4OD5 - chain A; structure by X-ray diffraction, 3.56 A resolution.

[Chain A]
Molecule: 4-hydroxybenzoate octaprenyltransferase
From: Aeropyrum pernix
Notes: EC 2.5.1.-
Reference sequence: Q9YBM8 (Q9YBM8_AERPE); residues 1-284 here = UniProt positions 1-284
Amino-acid sequence (303 residues; numbered -18 to 284; the number before each row is that of its first residue; numbers below 1 keep their minus sign (Met-18 is residue -18)):
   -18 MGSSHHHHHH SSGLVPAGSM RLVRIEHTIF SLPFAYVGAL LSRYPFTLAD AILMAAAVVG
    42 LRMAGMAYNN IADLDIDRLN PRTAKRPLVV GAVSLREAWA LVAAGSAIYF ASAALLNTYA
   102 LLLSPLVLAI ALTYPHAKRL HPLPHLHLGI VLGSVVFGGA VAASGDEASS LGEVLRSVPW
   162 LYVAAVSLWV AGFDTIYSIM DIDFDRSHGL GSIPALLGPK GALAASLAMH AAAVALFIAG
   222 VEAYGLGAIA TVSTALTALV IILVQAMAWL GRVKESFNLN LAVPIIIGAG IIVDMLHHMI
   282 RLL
Disordered / not traced: -18 to 1, 276-284
Sequence notes: expression tag (-18 to 0)
Ion coordination: Mg2+: Asp58 (together with geranyl S-thiolodiphosphate)
Ligand contacts:
  - geranyl S-thiolodiphosphate (GST): His8, Ser12, Arg43, Asn50, Asp54, Asp58, Arg63, Arg67, Tyr115, Lys119, Leu129, Leu133, Phe174, Asp175, Tyr178, Phe258
  - P-hydroxybenzoic acid (PHB): His8, Leu42, Arg43, Gly46, Met47, Asn50, Ala112, Val132
From the paper describing this entry:
  - Mg2+ coordination: Asp58
  - contacts within the chain: Asp54-Arg67, Arg63-Asp182
  - binding site for geranyl S-thiolodiphosphate: Asn50, Arg63, Arg67, Tyr115, Lys119, Asp175, Tyr178
  - conformationally variable residues (order/disorder transition): Asp54, Arg63, Arg67, Lys119
  - binding site for P-hydroxybenzoic acid: Arg43
  - mutagenesis - R43A, N50A: decreased binding to P-hydroxybenzoic acid
  - catalytic residues: Asn50, Asp175 (proposed by the authors, not directly observed)
  - Mg2+ coordination through a water molecule: Asp182

[Overview]
Ligands of chain A: geranyl S-thiolodiphosphate and P-hydroxybenzoic acid. From the paper: catalytic residues
Asn50 and Asp175; R43A and N50A reduce binding to P-hydroxybenzoic acid.
Chain A is 4-hydroxybenzoate octaprenyltransferase (Aeropyrum pernix); the structure, Substrate-bound
structure of a UbiA homolog from Aeropyrum pernix K1, was determined by X-ray diffraction (same publication as
4OD4).
